PDB entry 4TUG | X-ray diffraction, 3.55 A resolution | chains C and B of the 8 polymer chains in the assembly

[Chain C (and B)]
Name: DNA double-strand break repair protein Mre11
Source organism: Methanocaldococcus jannaschii
Notes: chain B of this document is another copy of the same molecule, construct and numbering; everything in this record applies to it too
Reference sequence: Q58719 (MRE11_METJA); residue numbers follow UniProt; this construct covers 1-333
Sequence (337 residues; numbered -3 to 333; the number before each row is that of its first residue; numbers below 1 keep their minus sign (Arg-3 is residue -3)):
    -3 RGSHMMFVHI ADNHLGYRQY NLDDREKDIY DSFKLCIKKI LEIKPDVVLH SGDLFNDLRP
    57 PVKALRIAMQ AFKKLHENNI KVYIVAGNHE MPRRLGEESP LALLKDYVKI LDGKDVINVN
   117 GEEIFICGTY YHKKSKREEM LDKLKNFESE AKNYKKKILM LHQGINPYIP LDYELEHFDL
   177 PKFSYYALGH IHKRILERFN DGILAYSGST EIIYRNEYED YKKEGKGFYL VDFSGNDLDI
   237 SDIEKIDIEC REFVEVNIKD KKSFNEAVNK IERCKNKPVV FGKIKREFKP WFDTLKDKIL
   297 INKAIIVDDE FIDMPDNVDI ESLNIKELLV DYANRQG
Disordered / not traced: -3 to -1, 313-333 (chain B: -3 to 0, 307-333)
Construct notes: expression tag (-3 to 0)
Curated features (UniProtKB/Swiss-Prot):
  - active site: His85 (Proton donor)
  - binding site (Mn(2+)): Asp8, His10, Asp49, Asn84, His158, His186, His188
Metal / ion sites: Mg2+ site 1: Asp8, Asp49; Mg2+ site 2: Asp49, Asn84
From the paper describing this entry:
  - binding site for the 14-nt DNA strand: Asn17, Arg55, Arg89, Arg90
  - self-association interface (contacts with another copy of this molecule); pairs are residue here / residue on that copy: Arg55-Arg55 (backbone contact)
  - binding site for the 15-nt DNA strand: Asn17, Arg89, Arg90, Lys129, Ser131, Lys132
  - mutagenesis - R55S, R89S: abolished binding to TP124/580
  - mutagenesis - R55S, R89S: decreased catalytic activity
  - mutagenesis - V58C/L99C, K129A, K132D, I302R, I302Y: decreased catalytic activity on DAR134
  - mutagenesis - K129A, K132D, I302Y: decreased catalytic activity on TP124/580
  - mutagenesis - I302R: unchanged catalytic activity on TP124/580
  - mutagenesis - K59C/E94C: decreased catalytic activity on reduced state
  - mutagenesis - K59C/E94C: increased catalytic activity on oxidized conditions

[Chain C / chain B interface]
Pairs across the interface (19; chain C residue first):
  Lys257(C) with Asp19(B); Asp20(B), salt bridge
  Lys281(C) with Lys59(B)
  Glu283(C) with Lys59(B), salt bridge; Arg62(B), salt bridge
  Asp304(C) with Arg62(B), hydrogen bond (backbone-side chain)
  Glu306(C) with Lys59(B), salt bridge; Arg62(B), salt bridge; Ile63(B); Gln66(B)
  Ile308(C) with Lys30(B); Gln66(B); Ala67(B), hydrophobic
  Met310(C) with Asp27(B); Lys30(B); Leu31(B), hydrophobic; Lys34(B), hydrogen bond (backbone-side chain)
  Pro311(C) with Lys34(B), hydrogen bond (backbone-side chain)
  Asp312(C) with Lys34(B), salt bridge
Interface residues without a listed pair, chain C (13 interface residues in all): Lys255, Asp256, Asp305, Phe307
Interface residues without a listed pair, chain B (14 interface residues in all): Lys23, Glu38, Lys70

[Overview]
The interface between chain C and chain B involves 13 residues on one side and 14 on the other, with 3
hydrogen bonds and 6 salt bridges. Among the polar pairs are Lys257(C)-Asp20(B), Glu283(C)-Lys59(B) and
Glu283(C)-Arg62(B). The paper reports a binding site for the 15-nt DNA strand at Asn17(C), Arg89(C) and
Arg90(C) among others; V58C/L99C, K129A and K132D of chain C, among others, reduce catalytic activity on
DAR134; 8 substitutions were tested in all.
Both chains are DNA double-strand break repair protein Mre11 (Methanocaldococcus jannaschii). Entry 4TUG
(Crystal structure of MjMre11-DNA2 complex) was determined by X-ray diffraction (same publication as 4TUI).
